PDB entry 7GVO | X-ray diffraction, 1.90 A resolution | chains A and D

# Chain A
Molecule: B-cell lymphoma 6 protein
From: Homo sapiens
UniProtKB: P41182 (BCL6_HUMAN); residues 5-129 here = UniProt positions 5-129
Sequence (128 residues; each row starts with the number of its first residue):
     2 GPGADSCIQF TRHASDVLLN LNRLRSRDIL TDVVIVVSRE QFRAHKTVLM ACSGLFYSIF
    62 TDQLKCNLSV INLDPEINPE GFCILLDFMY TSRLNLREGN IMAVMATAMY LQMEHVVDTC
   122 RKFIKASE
Disordered / not traced: 2-6, 129
Sequence notes: expression tag (2-4)
Residues lining bound ligands: A1ACR (5-[(2,5-dichloropyridin-4-yl)amino]-1,3-dihydro-2H-indol-2-one): Asn21, Arg24, Leu25, Met51, Ala52, Cys53, Ser54, Gly55, Tyr58, Gln113, Met114, Glu115

# Chain D
Molecule: WVIP tetrapeptide
Sequence (6 residues; numbered 0 to 5; the number before each row is that of its first residue; numbering starts at 0):
     0 XWVIPA
Modified positions: ACE (acetyl group) at position 0

# Interface between chain A and chain D
Pairs across the interface (11; chain A residue first):
  Cys8(A) - Pro4(D)
  Ile9(A) - Trp1(D)  hydrophobic
  Ile9(A) - Val2(D)
  Gln10(A) - ACE_0(D)
  Gln10(A) - Trp1(D)
  Gln10(A) - Val2(D)  hydrogen bond (backbone-backbone)
  Gln10(A) - Pro4(D)
  Phe11(A) - ACE_0(D)
  Phe11(A) - Trp1(D)
  Thr12(A) - ACE_0(D)  hydrogen bond (backbone-backbone)
  Thr12(A) - Val2(D)
Also at the interface, not in a pair above, chain D (5 interface residues in all): Ile3

# Summary
Chain A and chain D each contribute 5 residues to their interface; the contacts include 2 hydrogen bonds.
Main-chain hydrogen bonds include Gln10(A)-Val2(D) and Thr12(A)-ACE_0(D). Ligands of chain A: compound A1ACR.
Here chain A is B-cell lymphoma 6 protein (Homo sapiens) and chain D is WVIP tetrapeptide. Entry 7GVO (Crystal
Structure of B-cell lymphoma 6 protein BTB domain in complex with ligand 4 at 4.20 ...) was determined by
X-ray diffraction, deposited together with 7GUD, 7GUE, 7GUF, 7GUG, 7GUH, 7GUI and 126 further entries.
